Entry 9B62 (electron microscopy, 2.90 A resolution); this record covers chains A and B of the 7 polymer chains in the assembly.

Chain A:
Molecule: Exportin-1
Source organism: Homo sapiens
UniProtKB: O14980 (XPO1_HUMAN); numbering as in UniProt (aligned over 1-1071)
Sequence (1074 residues; numbered -2 to 1071; the number before each row is that of its first residue; numbers below 1 keep their minus sign (Ser-2 is residue -2)):
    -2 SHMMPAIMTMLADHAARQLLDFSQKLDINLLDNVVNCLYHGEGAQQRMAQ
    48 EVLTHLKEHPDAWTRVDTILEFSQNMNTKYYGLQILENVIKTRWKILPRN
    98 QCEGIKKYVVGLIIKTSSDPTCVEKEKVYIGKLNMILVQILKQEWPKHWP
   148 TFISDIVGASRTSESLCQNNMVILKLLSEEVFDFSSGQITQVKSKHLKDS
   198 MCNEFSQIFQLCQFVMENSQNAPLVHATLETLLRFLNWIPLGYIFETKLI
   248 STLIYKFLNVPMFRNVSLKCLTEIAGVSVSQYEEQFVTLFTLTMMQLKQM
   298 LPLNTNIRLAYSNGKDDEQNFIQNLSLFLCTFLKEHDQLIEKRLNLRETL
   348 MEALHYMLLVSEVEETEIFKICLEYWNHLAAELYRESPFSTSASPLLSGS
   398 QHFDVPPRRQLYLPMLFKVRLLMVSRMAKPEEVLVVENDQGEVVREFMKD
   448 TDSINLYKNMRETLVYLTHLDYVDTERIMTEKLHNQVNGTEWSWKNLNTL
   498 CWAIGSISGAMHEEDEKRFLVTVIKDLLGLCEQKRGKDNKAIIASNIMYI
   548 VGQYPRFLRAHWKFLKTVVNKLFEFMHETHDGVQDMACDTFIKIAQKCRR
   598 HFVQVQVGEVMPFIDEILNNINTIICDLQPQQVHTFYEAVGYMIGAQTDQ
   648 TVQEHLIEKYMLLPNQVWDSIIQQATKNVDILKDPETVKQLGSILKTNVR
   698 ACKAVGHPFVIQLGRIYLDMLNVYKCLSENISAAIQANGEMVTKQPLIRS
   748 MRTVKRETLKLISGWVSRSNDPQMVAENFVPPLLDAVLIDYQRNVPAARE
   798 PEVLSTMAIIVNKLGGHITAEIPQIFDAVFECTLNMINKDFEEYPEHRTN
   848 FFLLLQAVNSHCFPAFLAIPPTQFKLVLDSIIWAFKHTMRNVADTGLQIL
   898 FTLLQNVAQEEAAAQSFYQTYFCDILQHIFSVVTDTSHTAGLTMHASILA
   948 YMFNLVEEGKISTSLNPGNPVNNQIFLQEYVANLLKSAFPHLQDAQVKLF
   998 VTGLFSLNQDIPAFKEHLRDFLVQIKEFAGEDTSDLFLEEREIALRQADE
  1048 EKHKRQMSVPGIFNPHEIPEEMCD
Unresolved in the structure: -2 to 8, 390-400, 1053-1071
Construct notes: expression tag (-2 to 0)
Curated features (UniProtKB/Swiss-Prot):
  - region: Pro411 to Phe414 (Necessary for HTLV-1 Rex multimerization), Val800 to Pro820 (Interaction with HIV-1 Rev)
  - modified residue: Ser391 (Phosphoserine), Lys446 (N6-acetyllysine), Thr448 (Phosphothreonine), Ser450 (Phosphoserine), Tyr454 (Phosphotyrosine), Lys693 (N6-acetyllysine), Ser1031 (Phosphoserine)
  - mutagenesis: Ser191 (S191A: Does not abolish Rex-mediated mRNA export), Val284 (V284E: Does not abolish Rex-mediated mRNA export), Asp334 (D334G: Does not abolish Rex-mediated mRNA export), Ile337 (I337L: Does not abolish Rex-mediated mRNA export), Thr346 (T346A: Does not abolish Rex-mediated mRNA export), Val402 (V402I: Does not abolish Rex-mediated mRNA export), Pro411 (P411T: Strongly abolishes interaction with Rex and RANBP3, abolishes Rex-mediated mRNA export. Does not abolish interaction with RANBP3; when associated with S-414. Abolishes Rex multimerization ...), Met412 (M412V: Does not abolish interaction with Rex and RANBP3, and Rex-mediated mRNA export), Phe414 (F414S: Strongly abolishes interaction with Rex and RANBP3, abolishes Rex-mediated mRNA export. Does not abolish interaction with RANBP3; when associated with T-411. Abolishes Rex multimerization ...), Glu428 to Asp447 (Abolishes Ran binding activity in absence of cargo and abolishes partially Ran binding activity in presence of cargo), Val430 to Lys446 (Partially restores Ran binding activity in presence of cargo), Val430 to Val433 (Abolishes Ran binding activity both in absence or presence of cargo), 13 further mutagenesis entries in UniProt

Chain B:
Molecule: GTP-binding nuclear protein Ran
Source organism: Homo sapiens
Notes: EC 3.6.5.-
UniProtKB: P62826 (RAN_HUMAN); numbering as in UniProt (aligned over 1-216)
Sequence (222 residues; row label = number of the first residue in the row; numbers below 1 keep their minus sign (Gly-5 is residue -5)):
    -5 GSHMASMAAQGEPQVQFKLVLVGDGGTGKTTFVKRHLTGEFEKKYVATLG
    45 VEVHPLVFHTNRGPIKFNVWDTAGLEKFGGLRDGYYIQAQCAIIMFDVTS
    95 RVTYKNVPNWHRDLVRVCENIPIVLCGNKVDIKDRKVKAKSIVFHRKKNL
   145 QYYDISAKSNYNFEKPFLWLARKLIGDPNLEFVAMPALAPPEVVMDPALA
   195 AQYEHDLEVAQTTALPDEDDDL
Unresolved in the structure: -5 to 6, 180-216
Construct notes: expression tag (-5 to 0); engineered mutation Leu69 (Gln in P62826)
Ion coordination: Mg2+: Thr24, Thr42 (together with GTP)
Ligand contacts: GTP (guanosine-5'-triphosphate): Asp18, Gly19, Gly20, Thr21, Gly22, Lys23, Thr24, Thr25, Phe35, Glu36, Lys37, Lys38, Tyr39, Val40, Ala41, Thr42, Thr66, Ala67, Gly68, Leu69, Asn122, Lys123, Asp125, Ile126, Ser150, Ala151, Lys152
Curated features (UniProtKB/Swiss-Prot):
  - region: Lys37 to Val45 (Switch-I), Gly68 to Gln84 (Switch-II), Asp211 to Leu216 (Interaction with RANBP1)
  - binding site (GTP): Asp18 to Thr25, Glu36 to Thr42, Gly68, Asn122 to Asp125, Ser150 to Lys152
  - modified residue: Ala2 (N-acetylalanine), Thr24 (Phosphothreonine), Lys37 (N6-acetyllysine), Lys60 (N6-acetyllysine), Lys71 (N6-acetyllysine), Lys99 (N6-acetyllysine), Lys134 (N6-acetyllysine), Lys159 (N6-acetyllysine)
  - cross-link (Glycyl lysine isopeptide (Lys-Gly)): Lys71 (interchain with G-Cter in SUMO2), Lys152 (interchain with G-Cter in SUMO2)
  - mutagenesis: Gly19 (G19V: Blocks DNA replication; when associated with L-69), Thr24 (T24L: Has low binding affinity for GTP and GDP. Almost completely abolishes interaction with BIRC5; T24N: Has low binding affinity for GTP and GDP. Decreases nuclear import of proteins and RNA ...), Thr25 (T25A: Minor effect on the interaction with the alpha phosphate group of bound GTP), Lys37 (K37Q: Mimics acetylation; enhances the nuclear export of RELA/p65; K37R: Decreased acetylation), Tyr39 (Y39A: Abolishes steric hindrance that traps the essential Q-69 in an unreactive position, and causes slow GTP hydrolysis in wild-type ...), Glu70 (E70A: Strongly decreases the relase of bound GDP), Arg76 (R76E: Probable loss of interaction with NUTF2. Loss of transport to the nucleus), Lys134 (K134Q: Loss of normal mitotic chromosome segregation and defective mitotic spindle orientation; K134R: Loss of normal mitotic chromosome segregation and formation of sister chromatid bridges), Asp211 to Leu216 (No effect on GTPase activity. Abolishes interaction with RANBP1)

How chain A and chain B interact:
Contacting residue pairs (78; chain A residue first):
  Leu35(A) - Trp64(B)
  Leu35(A) - Leu75(B)  hydrophobic
  Tyr36(A) - Gly78(B)  hydrogen bond (side chain-backbone)
  Tyr36(A) - Ile81(B)
  His37(A) - Gln82(B)
  Gln43(A) - Val47(B)
  Gln43(A) - Trp64(B)
  Gln47(A) - Leu43(B)
  Gln47(A) - Gly44(B)
  Gln47(A) - Val45(B)
  Gln47(A) - Tyr79(B)  hydrogen bond
  Leu50(A) - Leu75(B)  hydrophobic
  Lys54(A) - Gly74(B)  hydrogen bond (side chain-backbone)
  Lys54(A) - Leu75(B)
  Lys54(A) - Arg76(B)
  Asn74(A) - Ile81(B)
  Tyr77(A) - Asp77(B)  hydrogen bond
  Tyr77(A) - Gly78(B)
  Tyr77(A) - Ile81(B)  hydrophobic
  Tyr77(A) - Val111(B)
  Tyr78(A) - Leu75(B)  hydrophobic
  Gln81(A) - Leu75(B)
  Gln81(A) - Asp77(B)  hydrogen bond
  Gln81(A) - Gly78(B)
  Lys124(A) - Glu113(B)
  Val125(A) - Val111(B)
  Lys129(A) - Asp77(B)  salt bridge
  Met132(A) - Arg110(B)  hydrogen bond
  Leu173(A) - Arg110(B)
  Glu176(A) - Arg110(B)  salt bridge
  Glu177(A) - Arg106(B)
  Glu177(A) - Arg110(B)  salt bridge
  Phe181(A) - Pro102(B)
  Phe181(A) - Asn103(B)
  Phe181(A) - Arg106(B)
  Gln185(A) - Arg106(B)
  Lys266(A) - Lys141(B)
  Lys266(A) - Asn143(B)
  Glu270(A) - Lys141(B)
  Asp313(A) - Lys167(B)  salt bridge
  Gln320(A) - Arg140(B)
  Gln320(A) - Asn143(B)  hydrogen bond
  Asn321(A) - Asn143(B)
  Leu324(A) - Arg140(B)
  Glu362(A) - Gln145(B)
  Glu364(A) - His139(B)  salt bridge
  Glu364(A) - Gln145(B)
  Glu364(A) - Tyr146(B)
  Ile368(A) - Arg140(B)
  Glu371(A) - Arg140(B)  salt bridge
  Glu429(A) - Tyr155(B)  hydrogen bond
  Leu431(A) - Ser153(B)
  Leu431(A) - Tyr155(B)  hydrophobic
  Val433(A) - Ser153(B)
  Glu443(A) - Ser153(B)
  Met445(A) - Tyr155(B)  hydrophobic
  Asp447(A) - Arg129(B)  hydrogen bond (backbone-side chain)
  Asp447(A) - Lys132(B)  salt bridge
  Thr448(A) - Arg129(B)
  Thr448(A) - Asp148(B)
  Thr448(A) - Tyr155(B)
  Asp449(A) - Ala133(B)
  Asp449(A) - Tyr146(B)
  Asp449(A) - Asp148(B)  hydrogen bond (backbone-side chain)
  Ser450(A) - Tyr155(B)
  Asn452(A) - Ala133(B)
  Glu839(A) - Lys38(B)
  Glu839(A) - Tyr39(B)
  Glu839(A) - Val40(B)
  Pro842(A) - Lys37(B)
  Pro842(A) - Lys38(B)
  Glu843(A) - Lys37(B)  salt bridge
  Thr885(A) - Tyr39(B)
  Asp932(A) - Lys71(B)  salt bridge
  Thr933(A) - Glu70(B)
  Thr933(A) - Lys71(B)
  Ser934(A) - Lys71(B)  hydrogen bond
  Ala937(A) - Val96(B)
Also at the interface, not in a pair above, chain A (57 interface residues in all): Thr51, Arg231, Thr269, Asn317, Lys367, Lys741, Glu840, Met886, Lys1023
Also at the interface, not in a pair above, chain B (47 interface residues in all): Glu34, Leu69, Val124, Asp125, Lys127, Lys134, Lys142, Asn154

In short:
57 residues of chain A and 47 residues of chain B are in contact, with 11 hydrogen bonds and 9 salt bridges.
Among the polar pairs are Lys129(A)-Asp77(B), Glu176(A)-Arg110(B) and Glu177(A)-Arg110(B). Chain B binds GTP.
Chain A is Exportin-1 and chain B is GTP-binding nuclear protein Ran, both from Homo sapiens; the structure,
Human RANBP2/RAN(GTP)/RANGAP1-SUMO1/UBC9/CRM1/RAN(GTP) - composite map and model, was determined by electron
microscopy.
